PDB entry 4Y8M | X-ray diffraction, 2.80 A resolution | chains Q and R of the 28 polymer chains in the assembly

Chain Q:
Name: Proteasome subunit alpha type-4
From: Saccharomyces cerevisiae S288c
Notes: EC 3.4.25.1
UniProtKB: P40303 (PSA4_YEAST); residues -1 to 252 here correspond to UniProt positions 1-254 (UniProt number = residue number + 2)
Sequence (254 residues; each row starts with the number of its first residue; numbers below 1 keep their minus sign (Met-1 is residue -1)):
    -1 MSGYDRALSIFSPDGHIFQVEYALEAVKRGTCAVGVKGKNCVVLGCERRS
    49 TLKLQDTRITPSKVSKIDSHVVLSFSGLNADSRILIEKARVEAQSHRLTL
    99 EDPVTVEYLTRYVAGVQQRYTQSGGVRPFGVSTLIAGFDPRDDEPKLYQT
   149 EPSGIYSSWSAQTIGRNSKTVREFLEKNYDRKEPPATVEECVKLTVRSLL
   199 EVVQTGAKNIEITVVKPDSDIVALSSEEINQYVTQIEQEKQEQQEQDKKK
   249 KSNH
Unresolved in the structure: -1 to 0, 241-252
Swiss-Prot annotation at these positions:
  - modified residue: Thr58 (Phosphothreonine)

Chain R:
Name: Proteasome subunit alpha type-5
From: Saccharomyces cerevisiae S288c
Notes: EC 3.4.25.1
UniProtKB: P32379 (PSA5_YEAST); residues -7 to 252 here correspond to UniProt positions 1-260 (UniProt number = residue number + 8)
Sequence (260 residues; numbered -7 to 252; the number before each row is that of its first residue; numbers below 1 keep their minus sign (Met-7 is residue -7)):
    -7 MFLTRSEYDRGVSTFSPEGRLFQVEYSLEAIKLGSTAIGIATKEGVVLGV
    43 EKRATSPLLESDSIEKIVEIDRHIGCAMSGLTADARSMIEHARTAAVTHN
    93 LYYDEDINVESLTQSVCDLALRFGEGASGEERLMSRPFGVALLIAGHDAD
   143 DGYQLFHAEPSGTFYRYNAKAIGSGSEGAQAELLNEWHSSLTLKEAELLV
   193 LKILKQVMEEKLDENNAQLSCITKQDGFKIYDNEKTAELIKELKEKEAAE
   243 SPEEADVEMS
Unresolved in the structure: -7 to 0, 118-124, 243-252

How chain Q and chain R interact:
Residue-residue contacts (62):
  Asp3(Q) with Glu117(R)
  Arg4(Q) with Glu117(R)
  Ala5(Q) with Val4(R), hydrophobic; Glu117(R), hydrogen bond (backbone-side chain); Ser127(R)
  Ser7(Q) with Ser127(R); Arg128(R)
  Ile8(Q) with Gln15(R)
  Phe9(Q) with Gln15(R); Tyr18(R); Ser19(R); Ala22(R), hydrophobic; Leu73(R), hydrophobic; Arg128(R); Pro129(R); Gly131(R)
  Ser10(Q) with Tyr18(R)
  Pro11(Q) with Tyr18(R), hydrophobic; Glu21(R)
  Gly13(Q) with Tyr18(R); Glu21(R); Ala22(R)
  His14(Q) with Leu25(R)
  Ile15(Q) with Leu73(R), hydrophobic; Arg128(R)
  Lys35(Q) with Glu52(R), salt bridge
  Gln116(Q) with Ala75(R); Asp76(R)
  Thr119(Q) with Arg128(R), hydrogen bond (backbone-side chain)
  Gln120(Q) with Met126(R); Ser127(R), hydrogen bond (backbone-backbone); Arg128(R); Pro129(R); Phe130(R)
  Ser121(Q) with Ser127(R)
  Gly122(Q) with Ser127(R)
  Ser151(Q) with Ala75(R)
  Gly152(Q) with Ala75(R)
  Ile153(Q) with Thr74(R); Ala75(R), hydrophobic
  Ser155(Q) with Leu51(R); Ser55(R)
  Ser156(Q) with Leu51(R); Glu52(R), hydrogen bond; Ser55(R), hydrogen bond (backbone-side chain)
  Trp157(Q) with Thr47(R); Ser48(R); Leu50(R); Leu51(R); Glu52(R)
  Ser158(Q) with Leu50(R), hydrogen bond (backbone-backbone); Glu52(R), hydrogen bond
  Ala159(Q) with Leu50(R)
  Leu173(Q) with Leu50(R), hydrophobic
  Glu174(Q) with Ser48(R), hydrogen bond; Pro49(R); Leu50(R)
  Tyr177(Q) with Leu50(R), hydrophobic
  Arg179(Q) with Pro49(R), hydrogen bond (side chain-backbone); Leu50(R); Leu51(R), hydrogen bond (side chain-backbone); Glu52(R)
Also at the interface, not in a pair above, chain Q (31 interface residues in all): Asp12, Arg170
Also at the interface, not in a pair above, chain R (26 interface residues in all): Asp1

Overview:
The interface between chain Q and chain R involves 31 residues on one side and 26 on the other; the contacts
include 10 hydrogen bonds and 1 salt bridge. Polar contacts include Lys35(Q)-Glu52(R), Ala5(Q)-Glu117(R) and
Thr119(Q)-Arg128(R).
Here chain Q is Proteasome subunit alpha type-4 and chain R is Proteasome subunit alpha type-5, both from
Saccharomyces cerevisiae S288c. Entry 4Y8M (Yeast 20S proteasome beta7-delta7_Cter mutant) was determined by
X-ray diffraction together with 4Y69, 4Y6A, 4Y6V, 4Y6Z, 4Y70, 4Y74 and 34 further entries from the same study.
